Entry 7U32 (electron microscopy, 3.46 A resolution); this record covers chains A and B of the 20 polymer chains in the assembly.

Chain A (and B):
Protein: Integrase
Source organism: Visna/maedi virus EV1 KV1772
Notes: EC 2.7.7.-, 3.1.-.-; chain B of this document is another copy of the same molecule, construct and numbering; everything in this record applies to it too
Reference sequence: P35956 (POL_VILVK); residues 1-281 here correspond to UniProt positions 1226-1506 (UniProt number = residue number + 1225)
Sequence (281 residues; each row starts with the number of its first residue):
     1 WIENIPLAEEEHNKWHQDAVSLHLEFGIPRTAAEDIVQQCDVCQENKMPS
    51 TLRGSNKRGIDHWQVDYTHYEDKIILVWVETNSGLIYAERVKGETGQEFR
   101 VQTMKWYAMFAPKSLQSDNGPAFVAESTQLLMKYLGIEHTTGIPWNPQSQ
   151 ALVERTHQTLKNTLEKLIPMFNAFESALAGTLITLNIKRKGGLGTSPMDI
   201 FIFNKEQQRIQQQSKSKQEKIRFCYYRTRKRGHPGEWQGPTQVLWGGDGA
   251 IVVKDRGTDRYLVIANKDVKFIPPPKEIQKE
Not modelled in the structure: 277-281 (chain B: 1, 47-57, 217-281)
Metal / ion sites: Zn2+: H12, H16, C40, C43; Ca2+: D66, E154
Swiss-Prot annotation at these positions:
  - zinc finger: E3 to Q44 (Integrase-type)
  - DNA-binding region: R222 to P274 (Integrase-type)
  - binding site (Zn(2+)): H12, H16, C40, C43
  - binding site (Mg(2+)): D66, D118, E154
Reported in the primary citation:
  - catalytic residues: D66, D118, E154
  - binding site for DNA ev272: R231
  - Zn2+ coordination: H12
  - self-association interface (contacts with another copy of this molecule): F223, Y225, W245, V252, Y261, V263, I272
  - mutagenesis - E154Q, Y225A, W245E, W245L, V252A, V252D, I272E: abolished catalytic activity
  - mutagenesis - F223A, R231E, Y261A, Y261E, V263E: decreased catalytic activity
  - specificity-determining residues: W145, R231 (proposed by the authors, not directly observed)

How chain A and chain B interact:
Residue-residue contacts (31; chain A residue first):
  Y87(A) with M109(B), hydrophobic
  E89(A) with K105(B), salt bridge
  V101(A) with A173(B), hydrophobic; S176(B)
  M104(A) with F171(B), hydrophobic; S176(B)
  Y107(A) with I183(B), hydrophobic
  A108(A) with A179(B); I183(B), hydrophobic
  M109(A) with Y87(B), hydrophobic; M109(B), hydrophobic
  Y134(A) with M170(B)
  F171(A) with M104(B), hydrophobic; Y134(B), hydrophobic
  N172(A) with Q97(B)
  E175(A) with V101(B)
  S176(A) with V101(B); M104(B)
  A179(A) with M104(B), hydrophobic; A108(B)
  I183(A) with Y107(B); A108(B), hydrophobic
  I187(A) with F110(B)
  M198(A) with M109(B)
  D199(A) with R209(B)
  I202(A) with I202(B)
  F203(A) with E206(B)
  K205(A) with I202(B)
  E206(A) with I202(B); F203(B)
  R209(A) with D199(B), salt bridge
Interface residues without a listed pair, chain A (30 interface residues in all): K105, F110, A111, L131, M170, A173, G180, L182
Interface residues without a listed pair, chain B (24 interface residues in all): E175, I187, K205

Overview:
Chain A and chain B form an interface of 30 and 24 residues respectively, with 2 salt bridges. Polar contacts
include E89(A)-K105(B) and R209(A)-D199(B). The paper reports catalytic residues D66(A), D118(A) and E154(A);
E154Q, Y225A and W245E of chain A, among others, abolish catalytic activity; 12 substitutions were tested in
all.
Chain A and chain B are both Integrase (Visna/maedi virus EV1 KV1772); the structure, MVV cleaved synaptic
complex (CSC) intasome at 3.4 A resolution, was determined by electron microscopy, deposited together with
7Z1Z.
